7ECY - chains B and C of the 5 polymer chains in the assembly; structure by electron microscopy, 3.60 A resolution.

# Chain B
Name: Capsid protein VP3
From: Human enterovirus D68
UniProtKB: A0A097BW12 (A0A097BW12_HED68); residues 1-247 here correspond to UniProt positions 318-564 (UniProt number = residue number + 317)
Chain sequence (247 residues; row label = number of the first residue in the row):
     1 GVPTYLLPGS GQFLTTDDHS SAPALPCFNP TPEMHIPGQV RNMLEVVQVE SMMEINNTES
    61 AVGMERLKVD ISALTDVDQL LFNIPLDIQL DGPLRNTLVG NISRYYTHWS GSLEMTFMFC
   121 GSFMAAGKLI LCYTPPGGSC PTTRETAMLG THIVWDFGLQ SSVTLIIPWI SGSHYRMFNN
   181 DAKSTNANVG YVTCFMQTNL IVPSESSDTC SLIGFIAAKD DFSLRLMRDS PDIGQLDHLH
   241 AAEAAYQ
Not modelled in the structure: 175-187, 235-247

# Chain C
Name: Capsid protein VP2
From: Human enterovirus D68
UniProtKB: A0A097BW12 (A0A097BW12_HED68); residues 1-248 here correspond to UniProt positions 70-317 (UniProt number = residue number + 69)
Chain sequence (248 residues; numbered 1 to 248; the number before each row is that of its first residue):
     1 SPSAEACGYS DRVLQLKLGN SAIVTQEAAN YCCAYGEWPN YLPDHEAVAI DKPTQPETAT
    61 DRFYTLKSVK WETGSTGWWW KLPDALNNIG MFGQNVQHHY LYRSGFLIHV QCNATKFHQG
   121 ALLVVAIPEH QRGAHNTNTS PGFDDIMKGE EGGTFNHPYV LDDGTSLACA TIFPHQWINL
   181 RTNNSATIVL PWMNAAPMDF PLRHNQWTLA IIPVVPLGTR TTSSMVPITV SIAPMCCEFN
   241 GLRHAITQ
Not modelled in the structure: 1-12, 44-53, 245-248

# How chain B and chain C interact
Pairs across the interface - 65 pairs, chain B then chain C:
  Met34(B) with Asn194(C); Ala195(C); Ala196(C)
  His35(B) with Glu37(C), salt bridge
  Ile36(B) with Met193(C), hydrophobic
  Pro37(B) with Glu37(C)
  Gly38(B) with Tyr35(C)
  Val46(B) with Ile172(C), hydrophobic
  Val49(B) with Thr171(C); Ile172(C), hydrophobic
  Glu50(B) with Thr171(C), hydrogen bond (backbone-side chain); His175(C), salt bridge
  Ser51(B) with Ala168(C); Thr171(C)
  Met52(B) with Leu123(C), hydrophobic; Leu167(C); Ala168(C), hydrogen bond (backbone-backbone); Trp177(C), hydrophobic
  Glu54(B) with Tyr159(C), hydrogen bond
  Gly63(B) with Tyr159(C)
  Met64(B) with Pro158(C), hydrophobic; Tyr159(C), hydrogen bond (side chain-backbone); Leu167(C), hydrophobic; Pro213(C); Val214(C), hydrophobic
  Arg66(B) with Tyr159(C), hydrogen bond
  Leu67(B) with Leu167(C), hydrophobic; Val214(C), hydrophobic
  Lys68(B) with Pro216(C)
  Asn96(B) with Ala168(C)
  Thr97(B) with Cys169(C)
  Leu98(B) with Cys169(C); Thr171(C)
  Asn101(B) with Cys169(C)
  Met118(B) with Trp177(C), hydrophobic; Asn179(C)
  Phe119(B) with Asn179(C), hydrogen bond (backbone-side chain); Arg181(C)
  Cys120(B) with Gln119(C); Gly120(C), hydrogen bond (backbone-backbone); Ala121(C), hydrophobic; Val215(C), hydrophobic
  Gly121(B) with Gln119(C); Arg181(C)
  Ser122(B) with Gln119(C); Arg181(C), hydrogen bond (backbone-side chain)
  Phe123(B) with Lys116(C); Arg181(C), hydrogen bond (backbone-side chain)
  Met124(B) with Phe117(C), hydrophobic
  Phe157(B) with Arg181(C), hydrogen bond (backbone-side chain)
  Gly158(B) with Arg181(C)
  Ser161(B) with Thr182(C)
  Ser204(B) with Arg220(C)
  Glu205(B) with Phe117(C); Thr219(C); Arg220(C), hydrogen bond (backbone-backbone)
  Ser206(B) with Phe117(C)
  Ser207(B) with Gln119(C); Gly218(C); Thr219(C)
  Thr209(B) with Gln119(C), hydrogen bond (backbone-side chain)
  Cys210(B) with Gln119(C), hydrogen bond
  Ile213(B) with Val214(C), hydrophobic; Val215(C), hydrophobic
  Phe215(B) with Trp177(C), hydrophobic
Interface residues without a listed pair, chain B (39 interface residues in all): Pro203
Interface residues without a listed pair, chain C (36 interface residues in all): His118, Pro191, Trp192, Pro197, Ile212

# In short
Chain B and chain C form an interface of 39 and 36 residues respectively, with 13 hydrogen bonds and 2 salt
bridges. Polar pairs include His35(B)-Glu37(C), Glu50(B)-His175(C) and Glu50(B)-Thr171(C).
Here chain B is Capsid protein VP3 and chain C is Capsid protein VP2, both from Human enterovirus D68. Entry
7ECY (EV-D68 in complex with 2H12 Fab (State 3)) was determined by electron microscopy together with 7EBR and
7EBZ from the same study.
